Entry 3S17 (X-ray diffraction, 3.20 A resolution); this record covers chains B and I of the 12 polymer chains in the assembly.

# Chain B
Protein: DNA-directed RNA polymerase II subunit RPB2
Source organism: Saccharomyces cerevisiae
Notes: EC 2.7.7.6
UniProtKB: P08518 (RPB2_YEAST); residue numbers follow UniProt; this construct covers 1-1224
Sequence (1224 residues; each row starts with the number of its first residue):
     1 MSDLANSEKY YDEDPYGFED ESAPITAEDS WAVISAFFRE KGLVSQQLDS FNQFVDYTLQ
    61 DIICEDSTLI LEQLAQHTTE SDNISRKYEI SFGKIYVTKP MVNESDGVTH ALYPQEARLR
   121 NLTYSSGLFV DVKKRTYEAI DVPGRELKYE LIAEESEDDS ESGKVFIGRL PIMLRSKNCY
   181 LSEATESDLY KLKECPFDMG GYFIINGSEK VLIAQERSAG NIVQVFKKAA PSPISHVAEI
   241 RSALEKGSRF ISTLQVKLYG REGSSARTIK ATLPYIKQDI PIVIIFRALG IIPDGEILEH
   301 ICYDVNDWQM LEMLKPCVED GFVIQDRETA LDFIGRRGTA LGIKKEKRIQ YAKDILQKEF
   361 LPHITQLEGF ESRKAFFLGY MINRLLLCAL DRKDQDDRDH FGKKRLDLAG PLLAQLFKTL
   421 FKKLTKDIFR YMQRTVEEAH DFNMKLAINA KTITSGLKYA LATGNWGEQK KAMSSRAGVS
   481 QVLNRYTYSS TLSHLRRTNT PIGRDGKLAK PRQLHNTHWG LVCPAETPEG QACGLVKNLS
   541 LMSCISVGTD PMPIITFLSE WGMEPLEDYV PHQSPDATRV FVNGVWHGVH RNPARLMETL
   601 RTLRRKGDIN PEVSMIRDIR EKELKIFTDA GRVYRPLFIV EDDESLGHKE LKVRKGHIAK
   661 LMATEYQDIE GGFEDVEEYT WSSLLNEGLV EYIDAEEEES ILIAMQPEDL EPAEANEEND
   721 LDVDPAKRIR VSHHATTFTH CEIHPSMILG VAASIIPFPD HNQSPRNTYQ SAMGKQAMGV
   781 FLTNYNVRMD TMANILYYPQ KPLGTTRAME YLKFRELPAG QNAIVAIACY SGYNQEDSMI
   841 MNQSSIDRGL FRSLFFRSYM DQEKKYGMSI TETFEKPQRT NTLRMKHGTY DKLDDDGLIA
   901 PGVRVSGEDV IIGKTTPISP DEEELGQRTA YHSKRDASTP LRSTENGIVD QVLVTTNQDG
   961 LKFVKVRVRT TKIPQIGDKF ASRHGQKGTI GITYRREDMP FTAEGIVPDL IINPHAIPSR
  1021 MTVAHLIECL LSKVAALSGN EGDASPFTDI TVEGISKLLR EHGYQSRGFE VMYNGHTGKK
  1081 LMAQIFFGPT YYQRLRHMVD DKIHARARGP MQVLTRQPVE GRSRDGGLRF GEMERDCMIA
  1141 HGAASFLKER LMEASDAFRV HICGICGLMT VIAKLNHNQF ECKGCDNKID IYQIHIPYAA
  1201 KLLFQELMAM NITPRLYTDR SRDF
Disordered / not traced: 1-19, 71-88, 142-163, 336-344, 438-445, 503-508, 669-677, 716-721, 920-932
Bound ions: Zn2+: Cys1163, Cys1166, Cys1182, Cys1185

# Chain I
Protein: DNA-directed RNA polymerase II subunit RPB9
Source organism: Saccharomyces cerevisiae
UniProtKB: P27999 (RPB9_YEAST); residue numbers follow UniProt; this construct covers 1-122
Sequence (122 residues; numbered 1 to 122; the number before each row is that of its first residue):
     1 MTTFRFCRDC NNMLYPREDK ENNRLLFECR TCSYVEEAGS PLVYRHELIT NIGETAGVVQ
    61 DIGSDPTLPR SDRECPKCHS RENVFFQSQQ RRKDTSMVLF FVCLSCSHIF TSDQKNKRTQ
   121 FS
Disordered / not traced: 1, 121-122
Swiss-Prot annotation at these positions:
  - zinc finger: Cys7 to Cys32 (C4-type), Ser71 to Thr111 (TFIIS-type)
  - binding site (Zn(2+)): Cys7, Cys10, Cys29, Cys32, Cys75, Cys78, Cys103, Cys106
  - modified residue: Ser40 (Phosphoserine)
Bound ions: Zn2+ site 1: Cys7, Cys10, Cys29, Cys32; Zn2+ site 2: Cys75, Cys78, Cys103, Cys106

# How chain B and chain I interact
Residue-residue contacts (57; chain B residue first):
  Arg287(B) - Asn12(I)
  Pro293(B) - Cys10(I)
  Pro293(B) - Asn12(I)
  Asp294(B) - Asn11(I)
  Asp294(B) - Asn12(I)
  Asp294(B) - Met13(I)  hydrogen bond (side chain-backbone)
  Gly295(B) - Phe6(I)
  Gly295(B) - Asn11(I)  hydrogen bond (backbone-backbone)
  Glu296(B) - Asn11(I)
  Leu298(B) - Phe6(I)  hydrophobic
  Asp307(B) - Ile52(I)
  Trp308(B) - Thr2(I)
  Trp308(B) - Thr3(I)
  Trp308(B) - Arg45(I)
  Trp308(B) - Glu47(I)
  Gln309(B) - Thr50(I)  hydrogen bond
  Gln309(B) - Ile52(I)
  Leu311(B) - Phe4(I)
  Glu312(B) - Thr2(I)  hydrogen bond
  Glu312(B) - Tyr44(I)
  Glu312(B) - Arg45(I)
  Lys315(B) - Met13(I)
  Val318(B) - Tyr15(I)
  Phe322(B) - Tyr15(I)
  Phe322(B) - Arg30(I)
  Gln325(B) - Asn12(I)  hydrogen bond
  Asp391(B) - Gln90(I)  hydrogen bond (backbone-side chain)
  Asp391(B) - Arg91(I)
  Arg392(B) - Ile52(I)
  Arg392(B) - Gly53(I)
  Arg392(B) - Gln89(I)
  Arg392(B) - Gln90(I)
  Arg392(B) - Arg91(I)
  Lys393(B) - Gln89(I)
  Lys393(B) - Arg91(I)
  Asp394(B) - Arg91(I)
  Arg617(B) - Asp61(I)  salt bridge
  Ile619(B) - Val59(I)
  Ile619(B) - Asp61(I)
  Ile619(B) - Ile62(I)
  Ile619(B) - Ser64(I)
  Ile619(B) - Asp65(I)
  Arg620(B) - Gly57(I)
  Arg620(B) - Val59(I)
  Arg620(B) - Ile62(I)
  Arg620(B) - Asp65(I)
  Arg620(B) - Leu68(I)
  Arg620(B) - Phe86(I)
  Arg620(B) - Gln89(I)  hydrogen bond
  Lys622(B) - Val59(I)
  Glu699(B) - Thr67(I)
  Ser700(B) - Pro66(I)
  Ser700(B) - Thr67(I)
  Ile701(B) - Thr67(I)
  Leu702(B) - Pro66(I)
  Thr737(B) - Pro66(I)
  Thr739(B) - Pro66(I)
Other interface residues (no listed pair), chain B (31 interface residues in all): Pro593, Ala594
Other interface residues (no listed pair), chain I (34 interface residues in all): Thr31, Val43, His46, Arg70, Arg92

# Overview
31 residues of chain B face 34 of chain I across their interface, with 7 hydrogen bonds and 1 salt bridge.
Polar pairs include Arg617(B)-Asp61(I), Asp294(B)-Met13(I) and Gln309(B)-Thr50(I). Cys1163(B), Cys1166(B),
Cys1182(B) and Cys1185(B) coordinate Zn2+. UniProt lists 8 Zn2+-binding residues on chain I.
Here chain B is DNA-directed RNA polymerase II subunit RPB2 and chain I is DNA-directed RNA polymerase II
subunit RPB9, both from Saccharomyces cerevisiae. Entry 3S17 (RNA Polymerase II Initiation Complex with a 9-nt
RNA) was determined by X-ray diffraction, deposited together with 3RZD, 3RZO, 3S14, 3S15, 3S16, 3S1M and 5
further entries.
